Entry 6EXN (electron microscopy, 3.70 A resolution); this record covers chains 2 and A of the 46 polymer chains in the assembly.

== Chain 2 ==
Molecule: U2 snRNA
Organism: Saccharomyces cerevisiae S288c
Sequence (1175 nucleotides; each row starts with the number of its first residue):
     1 ACGAAUCUCU UUGCCUUUUG GCUUAGAUCA AGUGUAGUAU CUGUUCUUUU CAGUGUAACA
    61 ACUGAAAUGA CCUCAAUGAG GCUCAUUACC UUUUAAUUUG UUACAAUACA CAUUUUUUGG
   121 CACCCAAAAU AAUAAAAUGG ACGGGAAGAG ACUUUUUAAG CAAGUUGUUU UCCGCUAAUG
   181 UCAGGUCUCA CUACUUUUUG CUGCUAUUUU UCUUCGCUCA UGGUUUCUUC AUAAGGCGUU
   241 UUUAUGAUGG UUUUUCGAAA UUGGUUUUUG AGACGACGGU UGCUCAAGGU UAUUGUUUUU
   301 GUUUUCUUCU GGUUGUUUUC UAUUUUCUUU UUUUUAGCUU UCUGUUUCUC CCUUAGUUUG
   361 GCUUUUUGCU UCAUACUCUU CCCUGUCUUU CCGAGCCGUU UAUGUCCAAC GCGGGAUUUG
   421 GUUUUUCUUU AUCGAUGGGA AGAAAUGGUG CUAUAGUAGG UUGGGAGAUA AUAUUUAUGG
   481 UAUGGGGUGC UAGUGCGGAU GGGGCGCUCU UAUUGUUGAU UUCUUCGCUC GUCUUCUUUU
   541 UCUGGUGGCG CUGCAAGAGG AAGUUUUUCG ACUUUGUUAU GAUUUUUGGU UUGCAAGGAA
   601 AGGUGUCUUA CGAUUCUUUU UUUGAUGUAA UAGGAUAAGC UUGCUUAUCC CCCAAGUAUC
   661 GGCCAAAGUU GUUGAUUUUC CUUUUGAAGU GUCCUCGGUU UGAGGGGGUG UAGGGUGGGG
   721 UUGGUCUACA AUAAGAGUGU UCCAUUGUUA ACGUGCUGGC GUCUUUUACU AUAUUUUUUU
   781 UCCCAGUUUA UUUUGUGCUU AUUUUCUCAU UGAGGAGAAG GAGCUCUUCU CGCAGGAUAU
   841 AAAUGGAGGU UUGCUAAAGG GGAGGAGAUG UGUUUGUGAG AAUACUGCUG AGAGAGUUCU
   901 GGAAGAGAAA AAAAGGAGGC AAUGGAAGGC GUUUGCUGGG AAAAGAGAAG AGCCAUGACU
   961 GCAUCUGUUG UUUCAAGGCC AGUUUUAUUA ACCGCCUAUG UCAUAGAGGC GUUUUUUUUG
  1021 GAGGGAUUUG AAGAAUGCCG GCGGCAUCAA GAAACGGACU UGAUGGUUGA CGCCUGUUUU
  1081 UAAAGUUAGA GACGUCGCGA CCCUCGCACU UGUGGAGUCG UUCUUGACUU UUACUUUGGU
  1141 CGCUUGAUGU UUCUCUCGUC UUCCCGUUCG CUCUU
Disordered / not traced: 1-2, 49-53, 61-98, 110, 123-138, 151-1088, 1109-1137, 1155-1158, 1170-1175

== Chain A ==
Protein: Pre-mRNA-splicing factor Prp8
Organism: Saccharomyces cerevisiae (strain ATCC 204508 / S288c)
UniProt: P33334 (PRP8_YEAST); residues 1-2413 here = UniProt positions 1-2413
Chain sequence (2413 residues; each row starts with the number of its first residue):
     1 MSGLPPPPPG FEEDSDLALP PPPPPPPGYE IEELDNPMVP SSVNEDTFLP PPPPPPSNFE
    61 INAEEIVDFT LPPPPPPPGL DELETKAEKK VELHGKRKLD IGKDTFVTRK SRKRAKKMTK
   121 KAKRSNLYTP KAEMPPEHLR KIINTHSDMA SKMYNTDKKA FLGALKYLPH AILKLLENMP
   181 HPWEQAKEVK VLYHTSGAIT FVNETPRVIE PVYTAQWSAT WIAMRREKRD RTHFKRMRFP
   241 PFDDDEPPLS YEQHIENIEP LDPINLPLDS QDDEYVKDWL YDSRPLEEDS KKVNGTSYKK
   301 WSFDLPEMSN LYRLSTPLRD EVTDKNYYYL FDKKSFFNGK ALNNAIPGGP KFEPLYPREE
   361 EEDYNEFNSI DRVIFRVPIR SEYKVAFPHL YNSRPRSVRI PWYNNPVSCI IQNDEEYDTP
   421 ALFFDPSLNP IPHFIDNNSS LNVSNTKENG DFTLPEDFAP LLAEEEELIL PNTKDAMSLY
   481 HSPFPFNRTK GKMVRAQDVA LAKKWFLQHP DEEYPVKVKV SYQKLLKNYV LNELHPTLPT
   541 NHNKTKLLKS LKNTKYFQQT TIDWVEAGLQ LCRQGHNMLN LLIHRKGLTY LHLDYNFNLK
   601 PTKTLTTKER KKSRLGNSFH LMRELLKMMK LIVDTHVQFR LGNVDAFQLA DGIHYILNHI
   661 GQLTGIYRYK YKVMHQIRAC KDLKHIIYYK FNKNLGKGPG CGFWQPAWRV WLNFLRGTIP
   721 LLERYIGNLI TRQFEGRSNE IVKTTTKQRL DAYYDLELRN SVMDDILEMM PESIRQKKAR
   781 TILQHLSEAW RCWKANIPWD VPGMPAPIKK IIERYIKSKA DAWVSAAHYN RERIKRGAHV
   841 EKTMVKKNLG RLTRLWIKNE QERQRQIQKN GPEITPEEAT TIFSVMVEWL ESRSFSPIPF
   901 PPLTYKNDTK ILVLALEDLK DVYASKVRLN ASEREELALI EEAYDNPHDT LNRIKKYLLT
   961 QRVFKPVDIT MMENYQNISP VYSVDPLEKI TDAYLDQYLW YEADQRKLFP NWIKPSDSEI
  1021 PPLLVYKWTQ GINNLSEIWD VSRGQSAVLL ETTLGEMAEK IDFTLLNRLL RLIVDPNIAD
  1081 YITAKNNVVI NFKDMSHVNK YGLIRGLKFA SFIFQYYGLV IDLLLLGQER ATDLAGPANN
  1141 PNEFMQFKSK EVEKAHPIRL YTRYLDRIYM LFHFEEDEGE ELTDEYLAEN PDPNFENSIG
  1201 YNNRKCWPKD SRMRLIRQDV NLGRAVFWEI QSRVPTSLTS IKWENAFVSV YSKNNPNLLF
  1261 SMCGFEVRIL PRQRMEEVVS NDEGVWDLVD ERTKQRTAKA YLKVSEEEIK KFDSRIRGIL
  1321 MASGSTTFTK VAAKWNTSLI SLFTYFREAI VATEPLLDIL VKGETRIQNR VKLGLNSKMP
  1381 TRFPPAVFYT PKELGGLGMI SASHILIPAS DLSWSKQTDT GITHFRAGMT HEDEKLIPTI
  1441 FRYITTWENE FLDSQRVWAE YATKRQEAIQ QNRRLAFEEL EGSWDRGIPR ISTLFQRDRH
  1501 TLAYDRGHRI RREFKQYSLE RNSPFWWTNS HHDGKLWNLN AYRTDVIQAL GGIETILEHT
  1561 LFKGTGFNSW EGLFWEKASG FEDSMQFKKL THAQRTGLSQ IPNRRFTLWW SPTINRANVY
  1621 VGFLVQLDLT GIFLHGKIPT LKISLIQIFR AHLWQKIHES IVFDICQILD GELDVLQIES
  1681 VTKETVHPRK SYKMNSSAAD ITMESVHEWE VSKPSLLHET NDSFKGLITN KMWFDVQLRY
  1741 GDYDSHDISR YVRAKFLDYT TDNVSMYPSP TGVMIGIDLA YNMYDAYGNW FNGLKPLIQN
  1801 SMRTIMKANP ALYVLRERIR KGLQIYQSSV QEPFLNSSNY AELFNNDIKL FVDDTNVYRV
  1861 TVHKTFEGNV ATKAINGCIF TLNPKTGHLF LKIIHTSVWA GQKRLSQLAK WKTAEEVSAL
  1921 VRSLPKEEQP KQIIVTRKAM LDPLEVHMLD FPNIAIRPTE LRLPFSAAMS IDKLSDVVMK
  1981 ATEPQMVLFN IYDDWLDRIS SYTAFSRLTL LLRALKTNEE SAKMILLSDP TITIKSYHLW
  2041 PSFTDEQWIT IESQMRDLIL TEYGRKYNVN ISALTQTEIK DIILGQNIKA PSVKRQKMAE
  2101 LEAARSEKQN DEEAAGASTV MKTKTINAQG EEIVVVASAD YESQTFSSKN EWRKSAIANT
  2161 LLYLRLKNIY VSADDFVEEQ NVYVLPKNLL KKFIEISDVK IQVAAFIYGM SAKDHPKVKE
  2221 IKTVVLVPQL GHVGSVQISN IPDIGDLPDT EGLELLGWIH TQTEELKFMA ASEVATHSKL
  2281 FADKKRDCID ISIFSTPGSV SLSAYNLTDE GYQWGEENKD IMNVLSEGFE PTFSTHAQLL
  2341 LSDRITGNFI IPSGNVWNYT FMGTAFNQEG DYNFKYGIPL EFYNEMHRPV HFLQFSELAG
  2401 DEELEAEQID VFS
Disordered / not traced: 1-125, 361-365, 434-450, 1575-1582, 2084-2090, 2108-2413
Residues lining bound ligands: inositol hexakisphosphate (IHP): Arg236, Lys517, Tyr655, His659, Lys681, Lys684, His685, Tyr688, Tyr689, Lys697, Gly698, Pro699, Asn1618
Swiss-Prot annotation at these positions:
  - region: Met1585 to Leu1598 (Important for branch point selection)
  - mutagenesis: His1658 (H1658S: No effect on viability), Glu1684 (E1684Q: No effect on viability), His1687 (H1687S: No effect on viability), Asp1700 (D1700N: No effect on viability), Asp1735 (D1735N: No effect on viability), Asp1853 (D1853A: Alters protein folding. Severely impaired growth. Strongly reduced growth at 35 degrees Celsius; when associated with A-1854; D1853N: Reduced growth at 30 degrees Celsius ...), Asp1854 (D1854A: Reduced growth at 30 degrees Celsius. Strongly reduced growth at 16 degrees Celsius. Strongly reduced growth at 35 degrees Celsius; when associated with A-1853 ...), Thr1855 (T1855A: Reduced growth at 30 degrees Celsius. Strongly reduced growth at 16 degrees Celsius), Thr1936 (T1936A: Reduced growth at 30 degrees Celsius. Strongly reduced growth at 16 degrees Celsius), Arg1937 (R1937K: Severely impaired growth. Reduced growth at 30 degrees Celsius. Strongly reduced growth at 16 degrees Celsius)
What the authors report for this chain:
  - binding site for Intron lariat: UBC4 RNA: Gln1594, Arg1604
  - mutagenesis - R1604A: decreased catalytic activity

== How chain 2 and chain A interact ==
Contacting residue pairs - 37 pairs, chain 2 then chain A:
  U19(2) - Thr781(A)  phosphate contact
  U19(2) - Gln784(A)  hydrogen bond to the sugar
  G20(2) - Arg780(A)  hydrogen bond to the base
  G20(2) - Thr781(A)  sugar contact
  G20(2) - Gln784(A)  sugar contact
  G21(2) - Ala752(A)  base contact
  G21(2) - Asp755(A)  hydrogen bond to the sugar
  G21(2) - Arg759(A)  phosphate contact
  G21(2) - Gln784(A)  hydrogen bond to the phosphate
  C22(2) - Asp755(A)  sugar contact
  C22(2) - Ser787(A)  hydrogen bond to the phosphate
  C22(2) - Arg791(A)  salt bridge to the phosphate
  C22(2) - Lys819(A)  phosphate contact
  U23(2) - Trp790(A)  hydrogen bond to the phosphate
  U23(2) - Lys819(A)  salt bridge to the phosphate
  U24(2) - Trp823(A)  hydrogen bond to the phosphate
  U24(2) - Lys846(A)  sugar contact
  U24(2) - Lys847(A)  phosphate contact
  U24(2) - Gly850(A)  sugar contact
  U24(2) - Arg851(A)  salt bridge to the phosphate
  U24(2) - Lys1093(A)  sugar contact
  A25(2) - Lys794(A)  salt bridge to the phosphate
  A25(2) - Arg854(A)  salt bridge to the phosphate
  A25(2) - Lys1093(A)  base contact
  A25(2) - Asp1094(A)  hydrogen bond to the sugar
  A27(2) - Lys1093(A)  phosphate contact
  C29(2) - Asn930(A)  phosphate contact
  A30(2) - Leu929(A)  phosphate contact
  A30(2) - Asn930(A)  phosphate contact
  A31(2) - Leu929(A)  phosphate contact
  A31(2) - Arg934(A)  salt bridge to the phosphate
  A31(2) - Gln1586(A)  base contact
  A31(2) - Phe1587(A)  base contact
  A36(2) - Val1862(A)  sugar contact
  G37(2) - Val1862(A)  sugar contact
  G37(2) - Lys1864(A)  sugar contact
  U38(2) - Lys1864(A)  sugar contact
Also at the interface, not in a pair above, chain 2 (16 interface residues in all): C15, U18
Also at the interface, not in a pair above, chain A (32 interface residues in all): Asp751, Lys777, Lys778, Lys1589, His1863, Val1870

== Summary ==
16 residues of chain 2 face 32 of chain A across their interface, with 8 hydrogen bonds and 6 salt bridges.
Polar contacts include G20(2)-Arg780(A), U19(2)-Gln784(A) and G21(2)-Asp755(A). Chain A binds inositol
hexakisphosphate. From the paper: a binding site for Intron lariat: UBC4 RNA at Gln1594(A) and Arg1604(A);
R1604A of chain A reduces catalytic activity.
Here chain 2 is U2 snRNA (Saccharomyces cerevisiae S288c) and chain A is Pre-mRNA-splicing factor Prp8
(Saccharomyces cerevisiae (strain ATCC 204508 / S288c)). Entry 6EXN (Post-catalytic P complex spliceosome with
3' splice site docked) was determined by electron microscopy.
